6HVU - chains C and D of the 28 polymer chains in the assembly; structure by X-ray diffraction, 2.90 A resolution.

== Chain C ==
Name: Proteasome subunit alpha type-4
From: Saccharomyces cerevisiae S288C
Notes: EC 3.4.25.1
UniProt: P40303 (PSA4_YEAST); residues -1 to 252 here correspond to UniProt positions 1-254 (UniProt number = residue number + 2)
Sequence (254 residues; each row starts with the number of its first residue; numbers below 1 keep their minus sign (Met-1 is residue -1)):
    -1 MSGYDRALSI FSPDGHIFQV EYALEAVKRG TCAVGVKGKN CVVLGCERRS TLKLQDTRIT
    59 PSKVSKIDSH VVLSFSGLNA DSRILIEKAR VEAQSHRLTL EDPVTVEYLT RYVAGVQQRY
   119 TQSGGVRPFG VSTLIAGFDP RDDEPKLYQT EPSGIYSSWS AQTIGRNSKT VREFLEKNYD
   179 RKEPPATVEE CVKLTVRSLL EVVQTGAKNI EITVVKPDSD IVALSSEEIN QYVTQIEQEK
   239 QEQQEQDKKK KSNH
Not modelled in the structure: -1 to 0, 241-252
Swiss-Prot annotation at these positions:
  - modified residue: Thr58 (Phosphothreonine)

== Chain D ==
Name: Proteasome subunit alpha type-5
From: Saccharomyces cerevisiae S288C
Notes: EC 3.4.25.1
UniProt: P32379 (PSA5_YEAST); residues -7 to 252 here correspond to UniProt positions 1-260 (UniProt number = residue number + 8)
Sequence (260 residues; numbered -7 to 252; the number before each row is that of its first residue; numbers below 1 keep their minus sign (Met-7 is residue -7)):
    -7 MFLTRSEYDR GVSTFSPEGR LFQVEYSLEA IKLGSTAIGI ATKEGVVLGV EKRATSPLLE
    53 SDSIEKIVEI DRHIGCAMSG LTADARSMIE HARTAAVTHN LYYDEDINVE SLTQSVCDLA
   113 LRFGEGASGE ERLMSRPFGV ALLIAGHDAD DGYQLFHAEP SGTFYRYNAK AIGSGSEGAQ
   173 AELLNEWHSS LTLKEAELLV LKILKQVMEE KLDENNAQLS CITKQDGFKI YDNEKTAELI
   233 KELKEKEAAE SPEEADVEMS
Not modelled in the structure: -7 to 0, 118-124, 243-252

== How chain C and chain D interact ==
Contacting residue pairs (63):
  Asp3(C) - Glu117(D)
  Arg4(C) - Glu117(D)
  Ala5(C) - Val4(D)  hydrophobic
  Ala5(C) - Glu117(D)
  Ala5(C) - Ser127(D)
  Ser7(C) - Ser127(D)  hydrogen bond (backbone-side chain)
  Ser7(C) - Arg128(D)
  Ile8(C) - Gln15(D)
  Phe9(C) - Gln15(D)
  Phe9(C) - Tyr18(D)
  Phe9(C) - Ser19(D)
  Phe9(C) - Ala22(D)  hydrophobic
  Phe9(C) - Leu73(D)  hydrophobic
  Phe9(C) - Arg128(D)
  Phe9(C) - Pro129(D)
  Phe9(C) - Gly131(D)
  Ser10(C) - Tyr18(D)
  Pro11(C) - Tyr18(D)  hydrophobic
  Pro11(C) - Glu21(D)
  Asp12(C) - Glu21(D)
  Gly13(C) - Tyr18(D)
  Gly13(C) - Glu21(D)
  Gly13(C) - Ala22(D)
  His14(C) - Leu25(D)
  Ile15(C) - Leu73(D)  hydrophobic
  Ile15(C) - Arg128(D)
  Lys35(C) - Glu52(D)  salt bridge
  Gln116(C) - Ala75(D)
  Gln116(C) - Asp76(D)
  Thr119(C) - Arg128(D)  hydrogen bond (backbone-side chain)
  Gln120(C) - Met126(D)
  Gln120(C) - Ser127(D)  hydrogen bond (backbone-backbone)
  Gln120(C) - Arg128(D)
  Gln120(C) - Pro129(D)
  Gln120(C) - Phe130(D)
  Ser121(C) - Ser127(D)
  Gly122(C) - Ser127(D)
  Ser151(C) - Ala75(D)
  Gly152(C) - Ala75(D)
  Ile153(C) - Thr74(D)
  Ile153(C) - Ala75(D)
  Ser155(C) - Leu51(D)
  Ser155(C) - Ser55(D)
  Ser156(C) - Leu51(D)
  Ser156(C) - Glu52(D)  hydrogen bond
  Ser156(C) - Ser55(D)  hydrogen bond (backbone-side chain)
  Trp157(C) - Thr47(D)
  Trp157(C) - Ser48(D)
  Trp157(C) - Leu50(D)
  Trp157(C) - Leu51(D)
  Trp157(C) - Glu52(D)
  Ser158(C) - Leu50(D)  hydrogen bond (backbone-backbone)
  Ser158(C) - Glu52(D)  hydrogen bond (backbone-side chain)
  Ala159(C) - Leu50(D)
  Leu173(C) - Leu50(D)  hydrophobic
  Glu174(C) - Ser48(D)  hydrogen bond
  Glu174(C) - Pro49(D)
  Glu174(C) - Leu50(D)
  Tyr177(C) - Leu50(D)  hydrophobic
  Arg179(C) - Pro49(D)  hydrogen bond (side chain-backbone)
  Arg179(C) - Leu50(D)  hydrogen bond (side chain-backbone)
  Arg179(C) - Leu51(D)  hydrogen bond (side chain-backbone)
  Arg179(C) - Glu52(D)
Interface residues without a listed pair, chain C (31 interface residues in all): Arg170
Interface residues without a listed pair, chain D (28 interface residues in all): Asp1, Ser53, Ser79

== Overview ==
31 residues of chain C and 28 residues of chain D are in contact, with 11 hydrogen bonds and 1 salt bridge.
Polar pairs include Lys35(C)-Glu52(D), Ser7(C)-Ser127(D) and Thr119(C)-Arg128(D).
Here chain C is Proteasome subunit alpha type-4 and chain D is Proteasome subunit alpha type-5, both from
Saccharomyces cerevisiae S288C. Entry 6HVU (Yeast 20S proteasome with human beta2i (1-53) in complex with 29)
was determined by X-ray diffraction together with 6HTB, 6HTC, 6HTD, 6HTP, 6HTR, 6HUB and 30 further entries
from the same study.
